PDB entry 8YF1 | electron microscopy, 3.38 A resolution | chains B and A

Chain B (and A):
Molecule: Synaptic vesicle glycoprotein 2A
Organism: Homo sapiens
Notes: chain A of this document is another copy of the same molecule, construct and numbering; everything in this record applies to it too
UniProtKB: Q7L0J3 (SV2A_HUMAN); numbering as in UniProt (aligned over 1-734)
Chain sequence (755 residues; row label = number of the first residue in the row):
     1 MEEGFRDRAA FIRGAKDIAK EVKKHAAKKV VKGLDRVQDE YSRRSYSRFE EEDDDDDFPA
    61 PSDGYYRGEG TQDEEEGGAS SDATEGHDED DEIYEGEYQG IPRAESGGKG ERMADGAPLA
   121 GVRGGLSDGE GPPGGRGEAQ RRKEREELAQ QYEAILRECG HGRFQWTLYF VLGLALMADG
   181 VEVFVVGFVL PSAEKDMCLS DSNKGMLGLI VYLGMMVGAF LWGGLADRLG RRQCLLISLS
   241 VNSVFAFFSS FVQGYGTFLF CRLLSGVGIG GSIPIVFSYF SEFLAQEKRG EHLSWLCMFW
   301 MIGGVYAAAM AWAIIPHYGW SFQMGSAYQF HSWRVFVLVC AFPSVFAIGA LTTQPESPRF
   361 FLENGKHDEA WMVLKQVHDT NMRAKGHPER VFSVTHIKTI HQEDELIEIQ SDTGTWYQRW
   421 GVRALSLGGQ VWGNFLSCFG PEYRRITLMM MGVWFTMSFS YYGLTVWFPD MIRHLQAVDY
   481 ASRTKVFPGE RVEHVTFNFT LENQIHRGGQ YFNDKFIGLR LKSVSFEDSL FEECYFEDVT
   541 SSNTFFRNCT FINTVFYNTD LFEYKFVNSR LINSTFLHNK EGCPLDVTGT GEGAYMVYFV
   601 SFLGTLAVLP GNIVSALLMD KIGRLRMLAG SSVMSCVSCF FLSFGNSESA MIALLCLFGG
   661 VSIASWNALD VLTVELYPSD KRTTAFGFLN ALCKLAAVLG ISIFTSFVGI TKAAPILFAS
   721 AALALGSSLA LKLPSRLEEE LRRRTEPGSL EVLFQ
Disordered / not traced: 1-132, 405-414, 710-755 (chain A: 1-132, 403-415, 735-755)
Construct notes: expression tag (735-755)
Small-molecule neighbours: Brivaracetam (VLX; (2S)-2-[(4R)-2-oxidanylidene-4-propyl-pyrrolidin-1-yl]butanamide): Leu176, Ile273, Phe277, Leu296, Cys297, Trp300, Tyr461, Leu464, Ile663, Trp666, Asn667, Asp670
Swiss-Prot annotation at these positions:
  - modified residue: Ser80 (Phosphoserine), Ser81 (Phosphoserine), Thr84 (Phosphothreonine), Ser127 (Phosphoserine), Ser393 (Phosphoserine), Tyr480 (Phosphotyrosine)
  - glycosylation (N-linked (GlcNAc...) asparagine): Asn498, Asn548, Asn573
  - natural variant: Arg383 (R383Q: In DEE113; uncertain significance)
From the paper describing this entry:
  - binding site for Brivaracetam: Ile273, Phe277, Trp300, Tyr461, Leu464, Trp666, Asp670
  - mutagenesis - W300A, Y461A, W666A: decreased binding to Brivaracetam
  - mutagenesis - D670A: unchanged binding to Brivaracetam

Interface between chain B and chain A:
Contacting residue pairs (34; chain B residue first):
  Trp312(B) - Asn646(A)
  Arg483(B) - Asp479(A)  salt bridge
  Arg483(B) - Ser482(A)  hydrogen bond
  Phe499(B) - Arg507(A)
  Phe599(B) - Ser647(A)
  Phe602(B) - Phe644(A)  hydrophobic
  Leu603(B) - Phe641(A)  hydrophobic
  Leu603(B) - Ala650(A)  hydrophobic
  Leu603(B) - Leu654(A)  hydrophobic
  Ala607(B) - Leu654(A)  hydrophobic
  Ala607(B) - Leu657(A)  hydrophobic
  Pro610(B) - Phe658(A)  hydrophobic
  Val614(B) - Leu618(A)
  Leu617(B) - Ile622(A)  hydrophobic
  Leu618(B) - Leu618(A)  hydrophobic
  Ile622(B) - Lys621(A)
  Val633(B) - Val614(A)  hydrophobic
  Cys636(B) - Pro610(A)
  Cys636(B) - Val614(A)  hydrophobic
  Cys639(B) - Pro610(A)  hydrophobic
  Phe640(B) - Ala607(A)
  Phe640(B) - Cys656(A)  hydrophobic
  Ser643(B) - Leu603(A)
  Phe644(B) - Ala607(A)  hydrophobic
  Phe644(B) - Ile652(A)  hydrophobic
  Phe644(B) - Cys656(A)  hydrophobic
  Gly645(B) - Leu603(A)
  Asn646(B) - Leu603(A)
  Ser647(B) - Ser649(A)  hydrogen bond
  Ser649(B) - Ser649(A)  hydrogen bond (side chain-backbone)
  Ser649(B) - Ile652(A)
  Ser649(B) - Ala653(A)
  Cys656(B) - Leu657(A)  hydrophobic
  Leu657(B) - Leu657(A)  hydrophobic
Also at the interface, not in a pair above, chain B (31 interface residues in all): Val600, Leu606, Ser615, Lys621, Glu648, Ile652, Ala653
Also at the interface, not in a pair above, chain A (32 interface residues in all): Arg483, Met596, Phe599, Val600, Leu606, Val608, Gly623, Val637, Met651, Val661

Summary:
Chain B and chain A form an interface of 31 and 32 residues respectively; the contacts include 3 hydrogen
bonds and 1 salt bridge. Polar contacts include Arg483(B)-Asp479(A), Arg483(B)-Ser482(A) and
Ser647(B)-Ser649(A). From the paper: a binding site for Brivaracetam at Ile273(B), Phe277(B) and Trp300(B)
among others; W300A, Y461A and W666A of chain B reduce binding to Brivaracetam.
Both chains are Synaptic vesicle glycoprotein 2A (Homo sapiens). Entry 8YF1 (Cryo-EM structure of human SV2A
in complex with Brivaracetam) was determined by electron microscopy together with 8YF0 from the same study.
